2ZKA - chain A; structure by X-ray diffraction, 1.61 A resolution.

[Chain A]
Name: Uricase
Organism: Aspergillus flavus
Notes: EC 1.7.3.3
UniProt: Q00511 (URIC_ASPFL); residues 1-301 here correspond to UniProt positions 2-302 (UniProt number = residue number + 1)
Sequence (302 residues; each row starts with the number of its first residue; numbering starts at 0):
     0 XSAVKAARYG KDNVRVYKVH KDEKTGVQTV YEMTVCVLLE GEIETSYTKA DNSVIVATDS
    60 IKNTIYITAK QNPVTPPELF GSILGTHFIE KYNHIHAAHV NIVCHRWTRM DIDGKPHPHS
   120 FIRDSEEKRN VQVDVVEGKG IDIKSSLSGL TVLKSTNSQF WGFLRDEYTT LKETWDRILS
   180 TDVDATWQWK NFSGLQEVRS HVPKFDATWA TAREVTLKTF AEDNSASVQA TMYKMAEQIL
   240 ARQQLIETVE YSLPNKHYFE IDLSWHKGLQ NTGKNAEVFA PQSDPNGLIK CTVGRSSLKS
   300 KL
Not modelled in the structure: 296-301
Modified residues: ACE (acetyl group) at position 0
Ion coordination: Na+: I88, Y91, I94, E136
Small-molecule neighbours:
  - 8-azaxanthine (AZA): Y8, I54, A56, T57, D58, F159, L170, R176, S226, V227, Q228, N254, I288
  - oxygen molecule (OXY): K10, T57, N254, H256, G286, I288
What the authors report for this chain:
  - binding site for oxygen molecule: T57, N254, H256
  - binding site for 8-azaxanthine: T57, D58, F159, R176, V227, Q228
  - catalytic residues: K10, T57, H256 (proposed by the authors, not directly observed)
  - interface residues: K10, H256
  - contacts within the chain: K10-T57

[In short]
Ligands of chain A: 8-azaxanthine and oxygen molecule. I88, Y91, I94 and E136 form the Na+ site. The paper
reports catalytic residues K10, T57 and H256; a binding site for 8-azaxanthine at T57, D58 and F159 among
others.
Chain A is Uricase (Aspergillus flavus); the structure, Urate oxidase complexed with 8-azaxanthine under 1.0
MPa oxygen pressure, was determined by X-ray diffraction together with 2ZKB, 3CKS and 3CKU from the same
study.
